6CX1 - chains C and D of the 5 polymer chains in the assembly; structure by electron microscopy, 3.80 A resolution.

Chain C:
Name: Capsid protein VP2
Organism: Senecavirus A
UniProtKB: A0A1U9IRU2 (A0A1U9IRU2_9PICO); residues 12-279 here correspond to UniProt positions 162-429 (UniProt number = residue number + 150)
Chain sequence (268 residues; row label = number of the first residue in the row):
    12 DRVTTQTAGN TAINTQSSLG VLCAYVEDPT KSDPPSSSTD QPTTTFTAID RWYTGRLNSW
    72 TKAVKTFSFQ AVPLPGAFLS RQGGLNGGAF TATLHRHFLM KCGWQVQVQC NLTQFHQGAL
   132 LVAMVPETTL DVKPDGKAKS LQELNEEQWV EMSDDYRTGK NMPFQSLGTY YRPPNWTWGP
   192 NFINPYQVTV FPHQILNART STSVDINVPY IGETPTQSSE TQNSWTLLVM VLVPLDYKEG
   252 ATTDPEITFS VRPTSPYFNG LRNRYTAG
From the paper describing this entry:
  - conformationally variable residues (loop rearrangement): D142 to S151, L178 to N186

Chain D:
Name: Capsid protein VP4
Organism: Senecavirus A
UniProtKB: A0A218L148 (A0A218L148_9PICO); the author numbering skips numbers that UniProt does not, so the offset changes along the chain: 14-38 = UniProt 93-117; 40-72 = UniProt 118-150
Chain sequence (58 residues; each row starts with the number of its first residue; note: 1 number in that range is skipped by the numbering (no residue carries it; nothing is unmodelled there)):
    14 RGNNGNMTFN YYANTYQNSV DFSTS
    40 SSASGAGPGN SRGGLAGLLT NFSGILNPLG YLK
Disordered / not traced: 40-63
From the paper describing this entry:
  - conformationally variable residues (order/disorder transition): R14 to N17, F35 to S38, G63, I64 to L65

Chain C / chain D interface:
Contacting residue pairs - 7 pairs, chain C then chain D:
  V32(C) with L71(D); K72(D)
  C34(C) with Y70(D)
  Y36(C) with G69(D)
  E38(C) with Y70(D); K72(D)
  D39(C) with K72(D)
Interface residues without a listed pair, chain C (7 interface residues in all): L33, S47
Interface residues without a listed pair, chain D (6 interface residues in all): T37, L68

Overview:
Chain C and chain D form an interface of 7 and 6 residues respectively. From the paper: conformational
variability at D142(C), L178(C) and R14(D) among others.
Here chain C is Capsid protein VP2 and chain D is Capsid protein VP4, both from Senecavirus A. Entry 6CX1
(Cryo-EM structure of Seneca Valley Virus-Anthrax Toxin Receptor 1 complex) was determined by electron
microscopy.
